Entry 1MRO (X-ray diffraction, 1.16 A resolution); this record covers chains B and C of the 6 polymer chains in the assembly.

# Chain B
Protein: Methyl-coenzyme M reductase
From: Methanothermobacter marburgensis str. Marburg
Notes: EC 1.8.-.-
Reference sequence: P11560 (MCRB_METTM); residues 2-443 here correspond to UniProt positions 1-442 (UniProt number = residue number - 1)
Amino-acid sequence (442 residues; row label = number of the first residue in the row):
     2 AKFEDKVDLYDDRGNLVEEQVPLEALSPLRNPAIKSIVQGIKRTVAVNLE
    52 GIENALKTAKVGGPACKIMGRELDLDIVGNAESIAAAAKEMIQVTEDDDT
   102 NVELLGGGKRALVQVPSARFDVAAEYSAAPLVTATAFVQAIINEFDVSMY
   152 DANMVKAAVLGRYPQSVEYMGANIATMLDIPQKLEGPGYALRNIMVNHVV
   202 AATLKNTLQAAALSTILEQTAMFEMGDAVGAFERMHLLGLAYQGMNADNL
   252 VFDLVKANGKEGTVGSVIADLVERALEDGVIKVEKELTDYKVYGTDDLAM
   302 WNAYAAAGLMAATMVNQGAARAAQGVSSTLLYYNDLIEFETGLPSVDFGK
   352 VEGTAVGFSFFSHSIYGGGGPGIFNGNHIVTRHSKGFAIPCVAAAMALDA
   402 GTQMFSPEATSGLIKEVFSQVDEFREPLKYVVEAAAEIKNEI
Curated features (UniProtKB/Swiss-Prot):
  - binding site (coenzyme B): Gly370
Residues lining bound ligands:
  - 1-thioethanesulfonic acid (COM): Phe361, Ser365, Tyr367
  - factor 430 (F43): Ser365, Ile366, Tyr367
  - Coenzyme B (TP7): Phe361, Phe362, Tyr367, Gly368, Gly369, His379, Ile380, Val381

# Chain C
Protein: Methyl-coenzyme M reductase
From: Methanothermobacter marburgensis str. Marburg
Notes: EC 1.8.-.-
Reference sequence: P11562 (MCRG_METTM); residues 2-248 here correspond to UniProt positions 1-247 (UniProt number = residue number - 1)
Amino-acid sequence (247 residues; each row starts with the number of its first residue):
     2 AQYYPGTTKVAQNRRNFCNPEYELEKLREISDEDVVKILGHRAPGEEYPS
    52 VHPPLEEMDEPEDAIREMVEPIDGAKAGDRVRYIQFTDSMYFAPAQPYVR
   102 SRAYLCRYRGADAGTLSGRQIIETRERDLEKISKELLETEFFDPARSGVR
   152 GKSVHGHSLRLDEDGMMFDMLRRQIYNKDTGRVEMVKNQIGDELDEPVDL
   202 GEPLDEETLMEKTTIYRVDGEAYRDDVEAVEIMQRIHVLRSQGGFNL
Bound ions: Na+ near Glu30 (its only coordinating residue here)
Residues lining bound ligands: factor 430 (F43): Leu117, Ser118, Gly119, Arg120, Lys153, Ser154, Val155, His156, Gly157, His158

# How chain B and chain C interact
Residue-residue contacts - 121 pairs, chain B then chain C:
  Asp13(B) with Ala65(C)
  Arg14(B) with Ala65(C); Glu68(C), salt bridge
  Leu205(B) with Pro62(C)
  Lys206(B) with Pro62(C); Asp64(C); Arg67(C), hydrogen bond (backbone-side chain)
  Asn207(B) with Glu63(C)
  Thr208(B) with Asp64(C), hydrogen bond; Arg67(C)
  Leu209(B) with Ile66(C), hydrophobic
  Ala232(B) with Leu248(C)
  Phe233(B) with Phe246(C); Leu248(C), hydrophobic
  Met236(B) with Leu248(C), hydrophobic
  Phe253(B) with Ala65(C), hydrophobic; Met69(C), hydrophobic
  Val256(B) with Met69(C), hydrophobic; Val70(C), hydrophobic
  Lys257(B) with Met69(C)
  Asn259(B) with Arg110(C)
  Gly260(B) with Met69(C); Val70(C); Glu71(C), hydrogen bond (backbone-backbone); Arg110(C), hydrogen bond (backbone-side chain)
  Lys261(B) with Glu68(C); Met69(C); Glu71(C); Arg110(C), hydrogen bond (backbone-side chain)
  Glu262(B) with Arg110(C)
  Gly263(B) with Arg110(C), hydrogen bond (backbone-side chain)
  Thr264(B) with Leu106(C); Cys107(C), hydrogen bond (side chain-backbone); Arg108(C); Tyr109(C)
  Val265(B) with Leu106(C), hydrogen bond (backbone-backbone)
  Gly266(B) with Leu106(C), hydrogen bond (backbone-backbone)
  Glu285(B) with Arg236(C), salt bridge
  Lys286(B) with Glu232(C), salt bridge
  Leu288(B) with Glu229(C); Ile233(C), hydrophobic
  Thr289(B) with Thr8(C); Glu229(C), hydrogen bond
  Tyr291(B) with Gln3(C); Tyr5(C); Pro6(C); Ile233(C), hydrophobic
  Lys292(B) with Gln3(C), hydrogen bond (backbone-side chain)
  Val293(B) with Ile233(C), hydrophobic; Arg236(C)
  Tyr294(B) with Gln3(C); Arg236(C), hydrogen bond (backbone-side chain)
  Leu299(B) with Leu248(C)
  Met315(B) with Ile66(C), hydrophobic; Val70(C)
  Val316(B) with Val70(C)
  Asn317(B) with Arg110(C); Gly111(C), hydrogen bond (side chain-backbone); Ala112(C), hydrogen bond (side chain-backbone)
  Gly319(B) with Val70(C)
  Ala320(B) with Val70(C); Glu71(C); Pro72(C); Ile73(C), hydrogen bond (backbone-backbone); Ala76(C); Arg110(C); Gly111(C)
  Ala321(B) with Ala76(C); Gly111(C); Arg126(C), hydrogen bond (backbone-side chain)
  Arg322(B) with Glu61(C), salt bridge; Arg67(C), hydrogen bond (side chain-backbone); Val70(C), hydrogen bond (side chain-backbone); Pro72(C); Arg126(C), hydrogen bond (backbone-side chain)
  Gln325(B) with Val82(C); Asp113(C), hydrogen bond; Glu124(C), hydrogen bond
  Gly326(B) with Asp113(C)
  Ser329(B) with Leu106(C); Asp113(C); Ala114(C), hydrogen bond (side chain-backbone)
  Tyr333(B) with Tyr99(C); Ser102(C); Leu106(C), hydrophobic; Ala114(C); Thr116(C), hydrogen bond
  Asp336(B) with Arg103(C), salt bridge
  Leu337(B) with Arg103(C); Cys107(C), hydrophobic
  Glu339(B) with Ile237(C); Arg241(C), salt bridge
  Phe340(B) with Tyr4(C); Tyr5(C), hydrophobic; Pro6(C); Arg103(C); Met234(C), hydrophobic
  Glu341(B) with Ala2(C); Gln3(C), hydrogen bond (backbone-side chain); Tyr4(C), hydrogen bond (side chain-backbone)
  Gly343(B) with Arg236(C), hydrogen bond (backbone-side chain); Ile237(C); Leu240(C)
  Leu344(B) with Ile237(C)
  Pro345(B) with Leu240(C)
  Ser346(B) with Arg241(C)
  Phe349(B) with Arg241(C); Gly244(C); Leu248(C), hydrophobic
  Gly350(B) with Arg241(C)
  Glu353(B) with Arg241(C), salt bridge
  His364(B) with Asp113(C), salt bridge; Glu124(C), salt bridge
  Ala398(B) with Arg67(C), hydrogen bond (backbone-side chain)
  Leu399(B) with Arg67(C)
  Ala401(B) with His53(C); Leu56(C), hydrophobic; Met59(C)
  Gly402(B) with Val52(C); His53(C)
  Thr403(B) with Arg126(C)
Also at the interface, not in a pair above, chain B (66 interface residues in all): Asp290, Gly295, Gln318, Ala323, Ser328, Thr330, Asp400
Also at the interface, not in a pair above, chain C (52 interface residues in all): Gly245

# Overview
66 residues of chain B face 52 of chain C across their interface; the contacts include 27 hydrogen bonds and 9
salt bridges. Polar contacts include Arg14(B)-Glu68(C), Glu285(B)-Arg236(C) and Lys286(B)-Glu232(C). Factor
430 is bound between chain B and chain C.
Chain B is Methyl-coenzyme M reductase and chain C is Methyl-coenzyme M reductase, both from
Methanothermobacter marburgensis str. Marburg; the structure, Methyl-coenzyme M reductase, was determined by
X-ray diffraction.
